8EB7 - chains G and R of the 36 polymer chains in the assembly; structure by electron microscopy, 3.80 A resolution.

[Chain G]
Name: Peptidoglycan hydrolase gp4
Source organism: Salmonella phage P22
Reference sequence: P26746 (EXLYS_BPP22); numbering as in UniProt (aligned over 2-151)
Chain sequence (150 residues; numbered 2 to 151; the number before each row is that of its first residue):
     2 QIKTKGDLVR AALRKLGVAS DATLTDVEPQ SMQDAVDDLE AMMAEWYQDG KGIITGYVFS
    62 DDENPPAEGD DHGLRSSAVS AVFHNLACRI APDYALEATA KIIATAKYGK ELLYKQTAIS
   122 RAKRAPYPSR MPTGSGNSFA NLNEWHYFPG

[Chain R]
Name: Packaged DNA stabilization protein gp10
Source organism: Salmonella phage P22
Reference sequence: P26749 (VG10_BPP22); residue numbers follow UniProt; this construct covers 2-472
Chain sequence (471 residues; each row starts with the number of its first residue):
     2 PIQQLPMMKG MGKDFKNADY IDYLPVNMLA TPKEILNSSG YLRSFPGITK RYDMNGVSRG
    62 VEYNTAQNAV YRVCGGKLYK GESEVGDVAG SGRVSMAHGR TSQAVGVNGQ LVEYRYDGTV
   122 KTVSNWPADS GFTQYELGSV RDITRLRGRY AWSKDGTDSW FITDLEDESH PDRYSAQYRA
   182 ESQPDGIIGI GTWRDFIVCF GSSTIEYFSL TGATTAGAAL YVAQPSLMVQ KSIAGTYCKT
   242 PFADSYAFIS HPATGAPSVY IIGSGQASPI ATASIEKIIR SYTAEEMATG VMETLRFDSH
   302 ELLIIHLPRH VLVYDASSSQ NGPQWCVLKT GLYDDVYRGV DFMYEGNQIT CGDKSEAVVG
   362 QLQFDISSQY DKQQEHLLFT PLFKADNARC FDLEVESSTG VAQYADRLFL SATTDGINYG
   422 REQMIEQNEP FVYDKRVLWK RVGRIRRLIG FKLRVITKSP VTLSGCQIRL E
Differences from the reference sequence: conflict Ser233 (Gly in P26749)

[Interface between chain G and chain R]
Residue-residue contacts - 30 pairs, chain G then chain R:
  Arg15(G) with Arg442(R)
  Leu17(G) with Arg390(R)
  Gly18(G) with Arg390(R)
  Val19(G) with Gly444(R); Arg445(R), hydrogen bond (backbone-backbone)
  Ser21(G) with Arg442(R), hydrogen bond (backbone-side chain)
  Asp22(G) with Arg442(R)
  Ala23(G) with Arg422(R); Trp440(R), hydrogen bond (backbone-side chain); Lys441(R); Arg442(R)
  Thr24(G) with Arg422(R); Arg442(R); Val443(R), hydrogen bond (side chain-backbone); Gly444(R), hydrogen bond (side chain-backbone)
  Leu25(G) with Leu411(R); Ser412(R); Ala413(R); Arg422(R); Trp440(R); Val443(R), hydrogen bond (backbone-backbone)
  Thr26(G) with Val443(R), hydrogen bond (backbone-backbone); Gly444(R); Arg445(R), hydrogen bond (side chain-backbone); Ile450(R)
  Glu29(G) with Arg447(R), salt bridge
  Tyr95(G) with Asn388(R); Arg445(R)
  Leu97(G) with Asn388(R); Arg390(R)
Other interface residues (no listed pair), chain R (18 interface residues in all): Phe392, Thr415, Gln424, Ile446

[In short]
13 residues of chain G face 18 of chain R across their interface, with 8 hydrogen bonds and 1 salt bridge.
Polar pairs include Glu29(G)-Arg447(R), Ser21(G)-Arg442(R) and Ala23(G)-Trp440(R).
Chain G is Peptidoglycan hydrolase gp4 and chain R is Packaged DNA stabilization protein gp10, both from
Salmonella phage P22; the structure, Cryo-EM structure of the in-situ gp4-gp10-gp9N from bacteriophage P22,
was determined by electron microscopy.
